4L5U - chain A; structure by X-ray diffraction, 2.05 A resolution.

Chain A:
Name: Carbonic anhydrase 2
Organism: Homo sapiens
Notes: EC 4.2.1.1
UniProt: P00918 (CAH2_HUMAN); the author numbering skips numbers that UniProt does not, so the offset changes along the chain: 1-125 = UniProt 1-125; 127-261 = UniProt 126-260
Sequence (260 residues; row label = number of the first residue in the row; note: 1 number in that range is skipped by the numbering (no residue carries it; nothing is unmodelled there)):
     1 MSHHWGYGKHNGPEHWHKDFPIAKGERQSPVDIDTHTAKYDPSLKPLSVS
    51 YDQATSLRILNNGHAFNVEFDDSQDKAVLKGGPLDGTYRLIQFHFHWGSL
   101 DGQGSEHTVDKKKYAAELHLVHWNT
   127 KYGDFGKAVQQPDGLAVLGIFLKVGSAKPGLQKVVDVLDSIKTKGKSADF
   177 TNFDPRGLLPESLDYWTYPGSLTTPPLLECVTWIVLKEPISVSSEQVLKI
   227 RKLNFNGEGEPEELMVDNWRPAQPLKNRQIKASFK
Unresolved in the structure: 1-3
Sequence notes: engineered mutation Ile226 (Phe225 in P00918)
Bound ions: Zn2+: His94, His96, His119
UniProt features mapped onto this chain:
  - active site: His64 (Proton donor/acceptor)
  - binding site (Zn(2+)): His94, His96, His119
  - binding site (substrate): Thr199, Thr200
  - site: Tyr7 (Fine-tunes the proton-transfer properties of H-64), Asn62 (Fine-tunes the proton-transfer properties of H-64), Asn67 (Fine-tunes the proton-transfer properties of H-64), Gln92 (Involved in the binding of some activators, including histamine and L-histidine)
  - modified residue: Ser2 (N-acetylserine), Ser166 (Phosphoserine), Ser173 (Phosphoserine)
Reported in the primary citation:
  - mutagenesis - F226I: decreased stability
  - contacts within the chain: Trp97-Ile226
  - catalytic residues: His64
  - Zn2+ coordination: His94, His96 (citing earlier work)
  - mutagenesis - F226I: unchanged catalytic activity on proton transfer

Summary:
The Zn2+ site is built by His94, His96 and His119. UniProt lists active-site residue His64, 3 Zn2+-binding
residues and substrate-binding residues Thr199 and Thr200. From the paper: the catalytic residue His64; F226I
reduces stability.
Chain A is Carbonic anhydrase 2 (Homo sapiens); the structure, The structural implications of the secondary
CO2 binding pocket in human carbonic anhydrase II, was determined by X-ray diffraction, deposited together
with 4L5V and 4L5W.
